Entry 6G5O (X-ray diffraction, 2.25 A resolution); this record covers chain A.

== Chain A ==
Protein: Cytochrome P450
Source organism: Zobellia galactanivorans
Notes: EC 1.14.15.-
UniProt: G0L713 (G0L713_ZOBGA); numbering as in UniProt (aligned over 1-387)
Amino-acid sequence (399 residues; numbered 1 to 399; the number before each row is that of its first residue):
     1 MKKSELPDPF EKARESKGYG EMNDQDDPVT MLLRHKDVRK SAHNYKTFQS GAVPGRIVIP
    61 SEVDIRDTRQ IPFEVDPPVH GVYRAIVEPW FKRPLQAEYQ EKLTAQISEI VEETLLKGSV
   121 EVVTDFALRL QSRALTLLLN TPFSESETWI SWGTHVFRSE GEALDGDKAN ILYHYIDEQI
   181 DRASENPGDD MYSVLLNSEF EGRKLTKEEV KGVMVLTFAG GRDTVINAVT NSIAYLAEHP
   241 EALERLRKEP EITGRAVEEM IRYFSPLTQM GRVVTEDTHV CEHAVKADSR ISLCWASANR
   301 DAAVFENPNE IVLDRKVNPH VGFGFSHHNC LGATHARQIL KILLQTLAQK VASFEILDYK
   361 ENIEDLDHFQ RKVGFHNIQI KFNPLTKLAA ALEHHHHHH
Disordered / not traced: 1, 155-166, 386-399
Differences from the reference sequence: expression tag (388-399)
Ion coordination: heme Fe near C330 (its only coordinating residue here)
Ligand contacts: heme (HEM): P72, F73, H80, R84, F91, L135, L138, L216, T217, G220, G221, T224, V225, A228, I261, P266, L267, M270, R272, W295, G322, F323, G324, H327, H328, N329, C330, L331, G332, H335, A336
Reported in the primary citation:
  - heme coordination: C330
  - catalytic residues: D223, T224 (by similarity / conservation)

== Overview ==
Bound to chain A: heme. From the paper: catalytic residues D223 and T224; heme coordination by C330.
Chain A is Cytochrome P450 (Zobellia galactanivorans); the structure, The structure of a carbohydrate active
P450, was determined by X-ray diffraction together with 6G5Q from the same study.
